PDB entry 8UPW | X-ray diffraction, 1.44 A resolution | chain A

Chain A:
Molecule: 3C-like proteinase nsp5
Source organism: Severe acute respiratory syndrome coronavirus 2
Notes: EC 3.4.22.69
UniProtKB: P0DTD1 (R1AB_SARS2); residues 1-306 here correspond to UniProt positions 3264-3569 (UniProt number = residue number + 3263)
Chain sequence (306 residues; numbered 1 to 306; the number before each row is that of its first residue):
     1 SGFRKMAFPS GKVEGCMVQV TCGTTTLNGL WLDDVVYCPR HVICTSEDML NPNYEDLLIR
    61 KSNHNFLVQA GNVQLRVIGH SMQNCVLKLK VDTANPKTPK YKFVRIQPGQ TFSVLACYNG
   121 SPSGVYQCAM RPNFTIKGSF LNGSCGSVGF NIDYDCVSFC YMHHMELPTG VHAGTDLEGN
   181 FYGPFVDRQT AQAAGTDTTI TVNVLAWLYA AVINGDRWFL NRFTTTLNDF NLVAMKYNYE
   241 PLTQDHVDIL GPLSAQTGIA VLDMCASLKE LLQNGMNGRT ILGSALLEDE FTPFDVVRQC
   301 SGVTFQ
Not modelled in the structure: 306
Curated features (UniProtKB/Swiss-Prot):
  - active site: His41 (For 3CL-PRO activity), Cys145 (Nucleophile)
  - site: Gln306 (Cleavage)
  - cross-link (Glycyl lysine isopeptide (Lys-Gly)): Lys5 (interchain with G-Cter in ubiquitin), Lys90 (interchain with G-Cter in ubiquitin)
Glycans and other covalent adducts: compound X8F linked to Cys145
Residues lining bound ligands: X8F (methyl {(2S)-1-[(1S,3aR,6aS)-1-{[(2R,3S,6S)-6-fluoro-2-hydroxy-1-(methylamino)-1-oxoheptan-3-yl]carbamoyl}hexahydrocyclopenta[c]pyrrol-2(1H)-yl]-3,3-dimethyl-1-oxobutan-2-yl}carbamate): Thr26, Leu27, His41, Met49, Phe140, Leu141, Asn142, Gly143, Ser144, His163, His164, Met165, Glu166, Leu167, His172, Asp187, Arg188, Gln189, Thr190, Gln192
What the authors report for this chain:
  - binding site for X8F: His41, Gly143, Cys145, His163, His164, Glu166

Summary:
Compound X8F is covalently linked to Cys145. Curated annotation (UniProt) lists active-site residues His41 and
Cys145. From the paper: a binding site for X8F at His41, Gly143 and Cys145 among others.
Chain A is 3C-like proteinase nsp5 (Severe acute respiratory syndrome coronavirus 2); the structure, Structure
of SARS-Cov2 3CLPro in complex with Compound 34, was determined by X-ray diffraction together with 8UPS, 8UPV
and 8UTE from the same study.
